7DUK - chains A and P of the 23 polymer chains in the assembly; structure by X-ray diffraction, 3.60 A resolution.

== Chain A ==
Molecule: 30S Ribosomal RNA rRNA
From: Thermus thermophilus HB8
Sequence (1522 nucleotides; each row starts with the number of its first residue; note: 42 numbers in that range are skipped by the numbering (no residue carries them; nothing is unmodelled there); a row labelled like 190A-190L holds insertion residues (190A, then the next letters in order); numbering starts at 0):
     0 UUUGUUGGAGAGUCUGAUCCUGGCUCAGGGUGAACGCUGGCGGCGUGCCU
    50 AAGACAUGCAAGUCGUGCGGG
    73 CCGCGGGGUUUU
    88 ACUCCG
    95 UGGUC
   101 AGCGGCGGACGGGUGAGUAACGCGUGGGU
  129A G
   130 ACCUACCCGGAAGAGGGGGACAACCCGGGGAAACUCGGGCUAAUCCCCCA
   180 UGUGGACCCGC
190A-190L CCCUUGGGGUGU
   191 GUCCAAAGGGCUUU
   216 GCCCGCUUCCGGAUGGGCCCGCGUCCCAUCAGCUAGUUGGUGGGGUAAUG
   266 GCCCACCAAGGCGACGACGGGUAGCCGGUCUGAGAGGAUGGCCGGCCACA
   316 GGGGCACUGAGACACGGGCCCCACUCCUACGGGAGGCAGCAGUUAGGAAU
   366 CUUCCGCAAUGGGCGCAAGCCUGACGGAGCGACGCCGCUUGGAGGAAGAA
   416 GCCCUUCGGGGUGUAAACUCCUGAA
   442 CCCGGGACGAAACCCCCGACGA
   474 GGGGACUGACGGUACCGGG
   494 GUAAUAGCGCCGGCCAACUCCGUGCCAGCAGCCGCGGUAAUACGGAGGGC
   544 GCGAGCGUUACCCGGAUUCACUGGGCGUAAAGGGCGUGUAGGCGGCCUGG
   594 GGCGUCCCAUGUGAAAGACCACGGCUCAACCGUGGGGGAGCGUGGGAUAC
   644 GCUCAGGCUAGACGGUGGGAGAGGGUGGUGGAAUUCCCGGAGUAGCGGUG
   694 AAAUGCGCAGAUACCGGGAGGAACGCCGAUGGCGAAGGCAGCCACCUGGU
   744 CCACCCGUGACGCUGAGGCGCGAAAGCGUGGGGAGCAAACCGGAUUAGAU
   794 ACCCGGGUAGUCCACGCCCUAAACGAUGCGCGCUAGGUCUCUGGGUCU
   848 CCUGGGGGCCGAAGCUAACGCGUUAAGCGCGCCGCCUGGGGAGUACGGCC
   898 GCAAGGCUGAAACUCAAAGGAAUUGACGGGGGCCCGCACAAGCGGUGGAG
   948 CAUGUGGUUUAAUUCGAAGXAACGCGAAGAACCUUACCAGGCCUUGACAU
   998 GCUAGG
 1003A G
  1004 AACCCGGGUGAAAGCCUGGGGUGCCCC
1030A-1030D GCGA
  1031 GGGGAGCCCUAGCACAGGUGCUGCAUGGCCGUCGUCAGCUCGUGCCGUGA
  1081 GGUGUUGGGUUAAGUCCCGCAACGAGCGCAACCCCCGCCGUUAGUUGCCA
  1131 GCGGUUCGGCCGGGCACUCUAACGGGACUGCCCGCGAAA
  1171 GCGGGAGGAAGGAGGGGACGACGUCUGGUCAGCAUGGCCCUUACGGCCUG
  1221 GGCGACACACGUGCUACAAUGCCCACUACAAAGCGAUGCCACCCGGCAAC
  1271 GGGGAGCUAAUCGCAAAAAGGUGGGCCCAGUUCGGAUUGGGGUCUGCAAC
  1321 CCGACCCCAUGAAGCCGGAAUCGCUAGUAAUCGCGGAUCAG
 1361A C
  1362 CAUGCCGCGGUGAAUACGUUCCCGGGCCUUGUACACACXGCCXGUXACGC
  1412 CAUGGGAGCGGGCUCUACCCGAAGUCGCCGGG
  1446 AGCCUACGGG
  1459 CAGGCGCCGAGGGUAGGGCCCGUGACUGGGGCGAAGUCGUAACAAGGUAG
  1509 CUGUACCGGAAGGUGCGGCUGGAUCCACUCCUUUCU
Disordered / not traced: 0-4, 1534-1538
Modified / non-standard residues: PSU (pseudouridine-5'-monophosphate) at position 516, 7MG (7N-methyl-8-hydroguanosine-5'-monophosphate) at position 527, M2G (N2-dimethylguanosine-5'-monophosphate) at position 966, 5MC (5-methylcytidine-5'-monophosphate) at position 967, 2MG (2N-methylguanosine-5'-monophosphate) at position 1207, 5MC (5-methylcytidine-5'-monophosphate) at position 1400, 4OC (4n,o2'-methylcytidine-5'-monophosphate) at position 1402, 5MC (5-methylcytidine-5'-monophosphate) at position 1404, 5MC (5-methylcytidine-5'-monophosphate) at position 1407, UR3 (3-methyluridine-5'-monophoshate) at position 1498, MA6 (6N-dimethyladenosine-5'-monophoshate) at position 1518, MA6 (6N-dimethyladenosine-5'-monophoshate) at position 1519, PSU (pseudouridine-5'-monophosphate) at position 1540, PSU (pseudouridine-5'-monophosphate) at position 1541
Metal / ion sites: Mg2+ site 1 near G21 (its only coordinating residue here); Mg2+ site 2 near G28 (its only coordinating residue here); Mg2+ site 3 near G46 (its only coordinating residue here); Mg2+ site 4: A59, C386, U387; Mg2+ site 5: G61, G105; Mg2+ site 6 near G70 (its only coordinating residue here); Mg2+ site 7: G107, G326; Mg2+ site 8: A109, G331; Mg2+ site 9 near G111 (its only coordinating residue here); Mg2+ site 10 near G117 (its only coordinating residue here); Mg2+ site 11: C121, G124, U125; Mg2+ site 12: A151, G168; 89 more Mg2+ sites not listed
Ligand contacts: Sisomicin (SIS; (1S,2S,3R,4S,6R)-4,6-diamino-3-{[(2S,3R)-3-amino-6-(aminomethyl)-3,4-dihydro-2H-pyran-2-yl]oxy}-2-hydroxycyclohexyl 3-deoxy-4-C-methyl-3-(methylamino)-beta-L-arabinopyranoside): 5MC_1404, G1405, U1406, 5MC_1407, A1408, C1409, G1491, A1492, A1493, G1494, U1495

== Chain P ==
Molecule: 30S ribosomal protein S16
From: Thermus thermophilus HB8
UniProtKB: Q5SJH3 (RS16_THET8); residues 1-88 here = UniProt positions 1-88
Amino-acid sequence (88 residues; numbered 1 to 88; the number before each row is that of its first residue):
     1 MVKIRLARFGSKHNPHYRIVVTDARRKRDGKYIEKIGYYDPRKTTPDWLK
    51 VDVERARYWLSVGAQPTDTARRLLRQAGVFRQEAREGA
Disordered / not traced: 84-88

== How chain A and chain P interact ==
Residue-residue contacts (88):
  C43(A) - Lys12(P)  phosphate contact
  C43(A) - His13(P)  salt bridge to the phosphate
  G44(A) - Ser11(P)  phosphate contact
  G44(A) - Lys12(P)  salt bridge to the phosphate
  C110(A) - Arg25(P)  hydrogen bond to the sugar
  G111(A) - Lys27(P)  salt bridge to the phosphate
  G112(A) - Lys27(P)  phosphate contact
  A134(A) - Met1(P)  base contact
  A134(A) - Arg25(P)  base contact
  C135(A) - Met1(P)  hydrogen bond to the base
  C136(A) - Gly63(P)  hydrogen bond to the sugar
  C136(A) - Gln65(P)  sugar contact
  C137(A) - Ser61(P)  hydrogen bond to the sugar
  C137(A) - Val62(P)  sugar contact
  C137(A) - Gly63(P)  sugar contact
  G227(A) - Val62(P)  hydrogen bond to the base
  A228(A) - Trp59(P)  phosphate contact
  A228(A) - Val62(P)  sugar contact
  U229(A) - Asp23(P)  sugar contact
  U229(A) - Ile33(P)  sugar contact
  G230(A) - Asp23(P)  sugar contact
  G230(A) - Arg25(P)  sugar contact
  G231(A) - Arg26(P)  salt bridge to the phosphate
  G309(A) - Asp29(P)  sugar contact
  G309(A) - Gly30(P)  phosphate contact
  G309(A) - Lys31(P)  phosphate contact
  G310(A) - Arg26(P)  salt bridge to the phosphate
  G310(A) - Lys27(P)  salt bridge to the phosphate
  G310(A) - Gly30(P)  phosphate contact
  G310(A) - Lys31(P)  sugar contact
  C311(A) - Arg26(P)  salt bridge to the phosphate
  A374(A) - Tyr17(P)  sugar contact
  U375(A) - Leu6(P)  phosphate contact
  U375(A) - Tyr17(P)  sugar contact
  U375(A) - Arg28(P)  hydrogen bond to the base
  U375(A) - Thr69(P)  hydrogen bond to the phosphate
  G376(A) - Arg5(P)  hydrogen bond to the phosphate
  G376(A) - Leu6(P)  hydrogen bond to the phosphate
  G376(A) - Arg28(P)  sugar contact
  G376(A) - Thr67(P)  hydrogen bond to the phosphate
  G377(A) - Lys3(P)  salt bridge to the phosphate
  G377(A) - Arg5(P)  salt bridge to the phosphate
  G377(A) - Ala24(P)  sugar contact
  C390(A) - Arg28(P)  hydrogen bond to the phosphate
  G391(A) - Arg8(P)  phosphate contact
  G391(A) - Arg28(P)  salt bridge to the phosphate
  G392(A) - Arg8(P)  salt bridge to the phosphate
  G392(A) - Lys12(P)  phosphate contact
  G392(A) - His13(P)  hydrogen bond to the phosphate
  A393(A) - Lys12(P)  salt bridge to the phosphate
  A393(A) - His13(P)  phosphate contact
  C449(A) - Arg42(P)  hydrogen bond to the base
  C449(A) - Lys43(P)  phosphate contact
  G450(A) - Pro41(P)  sugar contact
  G450(A) - Lys43(P)  salt bridge to the phosphate
  A452(A) - Lys43(P)  salt bridge to the phosphate
  A452(A) - Arg72(P)  hydrogen bond to the sugar
  A453(A) - Asp68(P)  hydrogen bond to the sugar
  A453(A) - Arg72(P)  sugar contact
  C454(A) - Asp68(P)  sugar contact
  G462(A) - Gln82(P)  hydrogen bond to the base
  A463(A) - Arg75(P)  salt bridge to the phosphate
  A463(A) - Phe80(P)  sugar contact
  A463(A) - Arg81(P)  sugar contact
  A463(A) - Gln82(P)  hydrogen bond to the sugar
  A463(A) - Glu83(P)  hydrogen bond to the sugar
  G474(A) - Arg75(P)  salt bridge to the phosphate
  G474(A) - Arg81(P)  phosphate contact
  G474(A) - Glu83(P)  sugar contact
  A608(A) - Arg18(P)  hydrogen bond to the phosphate
  A608(A) - Tyr32(P)  sugar contact
  A609(A) - Arg18(P)  salt bridge to the phosphate
  G616(A) - Thr45(P)  sugar contact
  G617(A) - Thr44(P)  hydrogen bond to the sugar
  G617(A) - Thr45(P)  sugar contact
  C623(A) - Ser11(P)  sugar contact
  C624(A) - Phe9(P)  phosphate contact
  C624(A) - Gly10(P)  sugar contact
  C624(A) - Ser11(P)  sugar contact
  C624(A) - Asn14(P)  sugar contact
  C624(A) - His16(P)  sugar contact
  G625(A) - Phe9(P)  phosphate contact
  G625(A) - His16(P)  sugar contact
  U626(A) - Arg18(P)  salt bridge to the phosphate
  U626(A) - Lys35(P)  salt bridge to the phosphate
  U626(A) - Tyr38(P)  phosphate contact
  G627(A) - Lys35(P)  salt bridge to the phosphate
  G627(A) - Lys50(P)  salt bridge to the phosphate
Interface residues without a listed pair, chain A (47 interface residues in all): G378, A451, G475, C483, A607
Interface residues without a listed pair, chain P (50 interface residues in all): Val2, Pro15, Tyr58

== In short ==
47 residues of chain A face 50 of chain P across their interface; the contacts include 20 hydrogen bonds and
21 salt bridges. Among the polar pairs are C135(A)-Met1(P), G227(A)-Val62(P) and U375(A)-Arg28(P). Chain A
binds Sisomicin.
Chain A is 30S Ribosomal RNA rRNA and chain P is 30S ribosomal protein S16, both from Thermus thermophilus
HB8; the structure, Crystal structure of the Thermus thermophilus (HB8) 30S ribosomal subunit with mRNA and
cognate transfer RNA ..., was determined by X-ray diffraction.
